9H4E - chains A and D of the 4 polymer chains in the assembly; structure by X-ray diffraction, 2.35 A resolution.

[Chain A]
Protein: Trans-aconitate decarboxylase 1
Organism: Mycosarcoma maydis
Notes: EC 4.1.1.113
Reference sequence: A0A0U2UYC4 (TAD1_USTMD); the construct lacks a stretch of the UniProt sequence and is renumbered around it, so the offset changes along the chain: 1-115 = UniProt 1-115; 117-124 = UniProt 116-123; 125-488 = UniProt 125-488; 489-492 = UniProt 490-493
Sequence (493 residues; row label = number of the first residue in the row; note: 1 number in that range is skipped by the numbering (no residue carries it; nothing is unmodelled there)):
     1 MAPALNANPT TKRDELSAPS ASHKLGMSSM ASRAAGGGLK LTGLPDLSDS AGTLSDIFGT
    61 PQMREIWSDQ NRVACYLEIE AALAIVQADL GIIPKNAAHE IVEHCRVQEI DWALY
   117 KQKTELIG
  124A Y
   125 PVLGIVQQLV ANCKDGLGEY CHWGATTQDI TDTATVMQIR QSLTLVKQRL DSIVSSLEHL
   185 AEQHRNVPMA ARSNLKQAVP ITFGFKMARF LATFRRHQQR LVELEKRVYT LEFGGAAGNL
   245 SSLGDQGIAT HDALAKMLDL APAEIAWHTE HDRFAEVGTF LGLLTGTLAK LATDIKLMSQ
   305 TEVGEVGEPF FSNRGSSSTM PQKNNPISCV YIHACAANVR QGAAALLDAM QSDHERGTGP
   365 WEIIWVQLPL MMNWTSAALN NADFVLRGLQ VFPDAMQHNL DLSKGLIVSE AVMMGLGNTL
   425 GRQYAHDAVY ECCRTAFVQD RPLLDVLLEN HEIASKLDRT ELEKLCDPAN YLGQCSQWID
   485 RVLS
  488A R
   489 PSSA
Not modelled in the structure: 1-58, 117-122, 124A, 314-331, 488A, 490-492
Construct notes: conflict Phe315 (Ile in A0A0U2UYC4)

[Chain D]
Protein: Trans-aconitate decarboxylase 1
Organism: Mycosarcoma maydis
Notes: EC 4.1.1.113
Reference sequence: A0A0U2UYC4 (TAD1_USTMD); residues 1-493 here = UniProt positions 1-493
Sequence (493 residues; numbered 1 to 493; the number before each row is that of its first residue):
     1 MAPALNANPT TKRDELSAPS ASHKLGMSSM ASRAAGGGLK LTGLPDLSDS AGTLSDIFGT
    61 PQMREIWSDQ NRVACYLEIE AALAIVQADL GIIPKNAAHE IVEHCRVQEI DWALYKQKTE
   121 LIGYPVLGIV QQLVANCKDG LGEYCHWGAT TQDITDTATV MQIRQSLTLV KQRLDSIVSS
   181 LEHLAEQHRN VPMAARSNLK QAVPITFGFK MARFLATFRR HQQRLVELEK RVYTLEFGGA
   241 AGNLSSLGDQ GIATHDALAK MLDLAPAEIA WHTEHDRFAE VGTFLGLLTG TLAKLATDIK
   301 LMSQTEVGEV GEPFFSNRGS SSTMPQKNNP ISCVYIHACA ANVRQGAAAL LDAMQSDHER
   361 GTGPWEIIWV QLPLMMNWTS AALNNADFVL RGLQVFPDAM QHNLDLSKGL IVSEAVMMGL
   421 GNTLGRQYAH DAVYECCRTA FVQDRPLLDV LLENHEIASK LDRTELEKLC DPANYLGQCS
   481 QWIDRVLSRP SSA
Not modelled in the structure: 1-56, 120-121, 316-331
Construct notes: conflict Phe315 (Ile in A0A0U2UYC4)

[Chain A / chain D interface]
Pairs across the interface (29):
  Arg196(A) - Glu306(D)  salt bridge
  Asn198(A) - Val334(D)
  Leu199(A) - Lys300(D)
  Leu199(A) - Leu301(D)  hydrophobic
  Leu199(A) - Gln304(D)
  Leu199(A) - Thr305(D)
  Lys200(A) - Ser303(D)
  Lys200(A) - Thr305(D)
  Gln201(A) - Thr305(D)  hydrogen bond (backbone-side chain)
  Gln201(A) - Glu306(D)  hydrogen bond
  Lys300(A) - Leu199(D)
  Leu301(A) - Leu199(D)  hydrophobic
  Ser303(A) - Lys200(D)  hydrogen bond (backbone-side chain)
  Gln304(A) - Leu199(D)
  Gln304(A) - Gln304(D)  hydrogen bond
  Thr305(A) - Leu199(D)
  Thr305(A) - Lys200(D)
  Thr305(A) - Gln201(D)  hydrogen bond (side chain-backbone)
  Glu306(A) - Arg196(D)  salt bridge
  Glu306(A) - Gln201(D)  hydrogen bond
  Glu306(A) - Glu306(D)
  Glu306(A) - Val307(D)
  Glu306(A) - Asn403(D)
  Glu306(A) - Leu406(D)
  Val307(A) - Glu306(D)
  Val334(A) - Asn198(D)
  Gln345(A) - Gln345(D)  hydrogen bond
  Asn403(A) - Glu306(D)
  Leu406(A) - Glu306(D)

[Summary]
Chain A and chain D each contribute 16 residues to their interface; the contacts include 7 hydrogen bonds and
2 salt bridges. Among the polar pairs are Arg196(A)-Glu306(D), Gln201(A)-Thr305(D) and Gln201(A)-Glu306(D).
Both chains are Trans-aconitate decarboxylase 1 (Mycosarcoma maydis). Entry 9H4E (trans-aconitate
decarboxylase Tad1- wild type binding with glycerol) was determined by X-ray diffraction, deposited together
with 9H3I, 9H4G and 9H4H.
